6Q8X - chains 1 and 3 of the 16 polymer chains in the assembly; structure by X-ray diffraction, 3.51 A resolution.

== Chain 1 ==
Molecule: NADH-quinone oxidoreductase subunit 1
Source organism: Thermus thermophilus (strain HB8 / ATCC 27634 / DSM 579)
Notes: EC 1.6.5.11
UniProtKB: Q56222 (NQO1_THET8); residue numbers follow UniProt; this construct covers 1-438
Chain sequence (438 residues; each row starts with the number of its first residue):
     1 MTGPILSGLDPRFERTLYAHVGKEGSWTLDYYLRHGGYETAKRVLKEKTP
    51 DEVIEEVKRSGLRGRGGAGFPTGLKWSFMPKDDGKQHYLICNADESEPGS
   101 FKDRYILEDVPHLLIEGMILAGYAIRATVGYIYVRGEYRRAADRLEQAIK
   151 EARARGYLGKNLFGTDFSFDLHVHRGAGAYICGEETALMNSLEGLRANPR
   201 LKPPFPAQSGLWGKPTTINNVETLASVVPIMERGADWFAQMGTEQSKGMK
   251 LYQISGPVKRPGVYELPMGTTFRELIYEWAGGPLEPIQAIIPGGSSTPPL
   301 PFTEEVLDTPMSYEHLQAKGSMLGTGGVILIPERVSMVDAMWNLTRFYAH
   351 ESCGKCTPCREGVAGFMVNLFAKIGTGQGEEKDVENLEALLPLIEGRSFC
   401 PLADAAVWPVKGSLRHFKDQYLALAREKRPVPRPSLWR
Unresolved in the structure: 1
Ion coordination: 4Fe-4S cluster Fe: Cys-353, Cys-356, Cys-359, Cys-400
Residues lining bound ligands:
  - FMN (flavin mononucleotide): Gly-64, Arg-65, Gly-66, Gly-67, Phe-70, Thr-72, Lys-75, Asn-92, Asp-94, Ser-96, Tyr-180, Gly-183, Glu-184, Glu-185, Ile-218, Asn-219, Asn-220, Thr-223, Cys-400, Pro-401, Leu-402
  - 4Fe-4S cluster (SF4): Ile-181, Pro-199, Ser-352, Cys-353, Gly-354, Lys-355, Cys-356, Cys-359, Arg-360, Ser-398, Phe-399, Cys-400, Leu-402, Ala-403

== Chain 3 ==
Molecule: NADH-quinone oxidoreductase subunit 3
Source organism: Thermus thermophilus (strain HB8 / ATCC 27634 / DSM 579)
Notes: EC 1.6.5.11
UniProtKB: Q56223 (NQO3_THET8); residues 1-783 here = UniProt positions 1-783
Chain sequence (783 residues; each row starts with the number of its first residue):
     1 MVRVKVNDRIVEVPPGTSVMDAVFHAGYDVPLFCSEKHLSPIGACRMCLV
    51 RIGLPKKGPDGKPLLNEKGEPEIQWQPKLAASCVTAVADGMVVDTLSDVV
   101 REAQAGMVEFTLLNHPLDCPTCDKGGACELQDRTVEYGLYEKYYQKGPLE
   151 LPVYTRFEFTRRHVDKHHPLSPFVILDRERCIHCKRCVRYFEEVPGDEVL
   201 DFIERGVHTFIGTMDFGLPSGFSGNITDICPVGALLDLTARFRARNWEME
   251 ETPTTCALCPVGCGITADTRSGELLRIRAREVPEVNEIWICDAGRFGHEW
   301 ADQNRLKTPLVRKEGRLVEATWEEAFLALKEGLKEARGEEVGLYLAHDAT
   351 LEEGLLASELAKALKTPHLDFQGRTAAPASLFPPASLEDLLQADFALVLG
   401 DPTEEAPILHLRLSEFVRDLKPPHRYNHGTPFADLQIKERMPRRTDKMAL
   451 FAPYRAPLMKWAAIHEVHRPGEEREILLALLGDKEGSEMVAKAKEAWEKA
   501 KNPVLILGAGVLQDTVAAERARLLAERKGAKVLAMTPAANARGLEAMGVL
   551 PGAKGASWDEPGALYAYYGFVPPEEALKGKRFVVMHLSHLHPLAERYAHV
   601 VLPAPTFYEKRGHLVNLEGRVLPLSPAPIENGEAEGALQVLALLAEALGV
   651 RPPFRLHLEAQKALKARKVPEAMGRLSFRLKELRPKERKGAFYLRPTMWK
   701 AHQAVGKAQEAARAELWAHPETARAEALPEGAQVAVETPFGRVEARVVHR
   751 EDVPKGHLYLSALGPAAGLRVEGRVLVPAGGEA
Unresolved in the structure: 56-72, 144-147, 778-783
Ion coordination: 2Fe-2S cluster Fe: Cys-34, Cys-45, Cys-48, Cys-83; 4Fe-4S cluster Fe site 1: Cys-119, Cys-122, Cys-128; 4Fe-4S cluster Fe site 2: Cys-181, Cys-184, Cys-187, Cys-230; 4Fe-4S cluster Fe site 3: Cys-256, Cys-263, Cys-291
Residues lining bound ligands:
  - 2Fe-2S cluster (FES): Met-20, Pro-31, Leu-32, Phe-33, Cys-34, Ser-35, Ile-42, Gly-43, Ala-44, Cys-45, Arg-46, Met-47, Cys-48, Cys-83
  - 4Fe-4S cluster (SF4), molecule 1: His-115, Asp-118, Cys-119, Cys-122, Gly-125, Cys-128, Leu-130, Gln-131, Arg-180, Val-232, Gly-233
  - 4Fe-4S cluster (SF4), molecule 2: Cys-181, Ile-182, His-183, Cys-184, Lys-185, Arg-186, Cys-187, Phe-202, Ile-211, Cys-230, Pro-231, Val-232, Ala-234, Leu-235
  - 4Fe-4S cluster (SF4), molecule 3: Cys-256, Leu-258, Cys-259, Val-261, Gly-262, Cys-263, Ile-290, Cys-291, Gly-294, Pro-407, Ile-408
Swiss-Prot annotation at these positions:
  - binding site ([2Fe-2S] cluster): Cys-34, Cys-45, Cys-48, Cys-83
  - binding site ([4Fe-4S] cluster): His-115, Cys-119, Cys-122, Cys-128, Cys-181, Cys-184, Cys-187, Cys-230, Cys-256, Cys-259, Cys-263, Cys-291
  - mutagenesis: Cys-256 (C256A: Decreases amount and stability of iron-sulfur center 4), Cys-259 (C259A: Decreases amount and stability of iron-sulfur center 4), Cys-263 (C263A: Decreases amount and stability of iron-sulfur center 4), Cys-291 (C291A: Decreases amount and stability of iron-sulfur center 4)

== Chain 1 / chain 3 interface ==
Contacting residue pairs - 46 pairs, chain 1 then chain 3:
  Ala-179(1) / Arg-205(3)
  Arg-196(1) / Asp-201(3)  salt bridge
  Arg-196(1) / Phe-202(3)
  Arg-196(1) / Glu-204(3)  hydrogen bond (side chain-backbone)
  Arg-196(1) / Thr-209(3)
  Leu-201(1) / Val-84(3)  hydrophobic
  Pro-203(1) / Val-84(3)
  His-350(1) / Arg-205(3)  hydrogen bond (backbone-side chain)
  Glu-351(1) / Arg-205(3)  salt bridge
  Ser-352(1) / Gly-206(3)  hydrogen bond (backbone-backbone)
  Lys-355(1) / Ile-42(3)
  Lys-355(1) / Ala-44(3)
  Cys-356(1) / Ala-44(3)
  Cys-356(1) / Arg-46(3)
  Thr-357(1) / Ala-44(3)  hydrogen bond (backbone-backbone)
  Thr-357(1) / Cys-45(3)
  Thr-357(1) / Thr-111(3)
  Pro-358(1) / Arg-46(3)
  Pro-358(1) / Met-107(3)  hydrophobic
  Pro-358(1) / Phe-110(3)  hydrophobic
  Arg-360(1) / Ile-182(3)  hydrogen bond (side chain-backbone)
  Arg-360(1) / His-183(3)
  Arg-360(1) / Gly-206(3)
  Arg-360(1) / Val-207(3)
  Glu-361(1) / Phe-110(3)
  Glu-361(1) / Asn-114(3)  hydrogen bond
  Glu-361(1) / Arg-162(3)  salt bridge
  Ala-364(1) / Val-207(3)  hydrophobic
  Gly-365(1) / Phe-157(3)
  Phe-366(1) / Phe-157(3)  hydrophobic
  Asn-369(1) / Phe-159(3)
  Leu-370(1) / Phe-159(3)  hydrophobic
  Lys-373(1) / Glu-158(3)  salt bridge
  Lys-373(1) / Phe-159(3)
  Asn-386(1) / Arg-156(3)  hydrogen bond
  Leu-393(1) / Glu-102(3)
  Leu-393(1) / Gly-106(3)
  Leu-393(1) / Phe-110(3)  hydrophobic
  Gly-396(1) / Lys-78(3)
  Arg-397(1) / Arg-46(3)
  Arg-397(1) / Leu-49(3)
  Arg-397(1) / Leu-79(3)
  Arg-397(1) / Ala-103(3)
  Ser-398(1) / Arg-46(3)
  Phe-399(1) / Gly-43(3)
  Phe-399(1) / Arg-46(3)
Interface residues without a listed pair, chain 1 (33 interface residues in all): Gly-178, Leu-195, Asn-198, Cys-353, Gly-354, Gly-362, Leu-390, Ile-394
Interface residues without a listed pair, chain 3 (33 interface residues in all): Leu-113, Lys-185, Arg-440

== In short ==
Chain 1 and chain 3 each contribute 33 residues to their interface, with 7 hydrogen bonds and 4 salt bridges.
Polar contacts include Arg-196(1)/Asp-201(3), Glu-351(1)/Arg-205(3) and Glu-361(1)/Arg-162(3). Chain 1 binds
4Fe-4S cluster and flavin mononucleotide.
Chain 1 is NADH-quinone oxidoreductase subunit 1 and chain 3 is NADH-quinone oxidoreductase subunit 3, both
from Thermus thermophilus (strain HB8 / ATCC 27634 / DSM 579); the structure, Respiratory complex I from
Thermus thermophilus with bound Pyridaben, was determined by X-ray diffraction together with 6I0D, 6I1P, 6Q8O,
6Q8W, 6Y11, 6ZIY and 3 further entries from the same study.
